1P7Q - chains A and C of the 4 polymer chains in the assembly; structure by X-ray diffraction, 3.40 A resolution.

# Chain A
Molecule: HLA class I histocompatibility antigen, A-2 alpha chain
Organism: Homo sapiens
UniProt: P01892 (1A02_HUMAN); residues 1-276 here correspond to UniProt positions 25-300 (UniProt number = residue number + 24)
Amino-acid sequence (276 residues; each row starts with the number of its first residue):
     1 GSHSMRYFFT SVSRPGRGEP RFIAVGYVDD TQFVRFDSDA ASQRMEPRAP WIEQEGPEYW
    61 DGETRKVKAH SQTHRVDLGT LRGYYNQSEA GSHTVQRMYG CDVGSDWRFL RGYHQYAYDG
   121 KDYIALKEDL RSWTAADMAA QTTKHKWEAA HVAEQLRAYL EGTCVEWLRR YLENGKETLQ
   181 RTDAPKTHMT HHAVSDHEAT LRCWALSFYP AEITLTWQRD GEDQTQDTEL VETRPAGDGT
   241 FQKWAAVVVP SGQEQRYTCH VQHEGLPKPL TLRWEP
Disulfide bonds: Cys-101/Cys-164, Cys-203/Cys-259

# Chain C
Molecule: POL polyprotein
UniProt: P12499 (POL_HV1Z2); residues 1-9 here correspond to UniProt positions 463-471 (UniProt number = residue number + 462)
Amino-acid sequence (9 residues; numbered 1 to 9; the number before each row is that of its first residue):
     1 ILKEPVHGV

# Interface between chain A and chain C
Contacting residue pairs (41; chain A residue first):
  Met-5(A) with Ile-1(C)
  Tyr-7(A) with Ile-1(C); Leu-2(C), hydrophobic
  Phe-9(A) with Leu-2(C), hydrophobic
  Met-45(A) with Leu-2(C), hydrophobic
  Tyr-59(A) with Ile-1(C), hydrophobic
  Glu-63(A) with Ile-1(C); Leu-2(C), hydrogen bond (side chain-backbone)
  Lys-66(A) with Ile-1(C); Leu-2(C), hydrogen bond (side chain-backbone); Lys-3(C); Glu-4(C)
  Val-67(A) with Leu-2(C)
  His-70(A) with Lys-3(C); Val-6(C)
  Thr-73(A) with Val-6(C)
  Asp-77(A) with Gly-8(C); Val-9(C), hydrogen bond (side chain-backbone)
  Thr-80(A) with Val-9(C)
  Leu-81(A) with Val-9(C), hydrophobic
  Tyr-84(A) with Val-9(C)
  Arg-97(A) with Lys-3(C); Val-6(C); His-7(C)
  Tyr-99(A) with Leu-2(C); Lys-3(C), hydrogen bond (side chain-backbone)
  Tyr-116(A) with Val-9(C)
  Thr-143(A) with Val-9(C), hydrogen bond (side chain-backbone)
  Lys-146(A) with Val-9(C)
  Trp-147(A) with His-7(C); Gly-8(C), hydrogen bond (side chain-backbone); Val-9(C), hydrophobic
  Val-152(A) with His-7(C)
  Gln-155(A) with Pro-5(C); His-7(C), hydrogen bond
  Leu-156(A) with Lys-3(C)
  Tyr-159(A) with Ile-1(C), hydrogen bond (side chain-backbone); Lys-3(C)
  Thr-163(A) with Ile-1(C)
  Trp-167(A) with Ile-1(C)
  Tyr-171(A) with Ile-1(C), hydrogen bond (side chain-backbone)
Other interface residues (no listed pair), chain A (30 interface residues in all): Ala-69, His-74, His-114

# In short
Chain A and chain C form an interface of 30 and 9 residues respectively, with 9 hydrogen bonds. Polar pairs
include Glu-63(A)/Leu-2(C), Lys-66(A)/Leu-2(C) and Asp-77(A)/Val-9(C).
Here chain A is HLA class I histocompatibility antigen, A-2 alpha chain (Homo sapiens) and chain C is POL
polyprotein. Entry 1P7Q (Crystal Structure of HLA-A2 Bound to LIR-1, a Host and Viral MHC Receptor) was
determined by X-ray diffraction.
